PDB entry 6VIE | X-ray diffraction, 3.40 A resolution | chains A and B of the 4 polymer chains in the assembly

Chain A:
Name: Caspase-1 subunit p20
Organism: Homo sapiens
Notes: EC 3.4.22.36
UniProt: P29466 (CASP1_HUMAN); residues 120-303 here = UniProt positions 120-303
Sequence (198 residues; row label = number of the first residue in the row; X marks 13 residues of unknown identity (built as UNK)):
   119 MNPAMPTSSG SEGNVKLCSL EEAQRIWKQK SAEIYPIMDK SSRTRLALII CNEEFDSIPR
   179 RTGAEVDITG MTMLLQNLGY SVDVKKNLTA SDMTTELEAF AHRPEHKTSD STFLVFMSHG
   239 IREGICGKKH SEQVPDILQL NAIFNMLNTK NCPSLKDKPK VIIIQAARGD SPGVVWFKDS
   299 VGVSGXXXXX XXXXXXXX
Unresolved in the structure: 119-130, 300-303
Sequence notes: initiating methionine (119); engineered mutation A285 (Cys in P29466)
Swiss-Prot annotation at these positions:
  - active site: H237
  - modified residue: S302 (Phosphoserine)
  - cross-link: K134 (Glycyl lysine isopeptide (Lys-Gly) (interchain with G-Cter in ubiquitin))
  - mutagenesis: W294 (W294A: Mediates autoprocessing but is unable to interact with Gasdermin-D (GSDMD) and mediate its cleavage), D297 (D297N: In IDL(uncl); abolished cleavage in the interdomain region; when associated with 315-N-N-316)
Reported in the primary citation:
  - catalytic residues: H237 (citing earlier work)
  - mutagenesis - W294A: decreased signaling in response to GSDMD

Chain B:
Name: Caspase-1 subunit p10
Organism: Homo sapiens
Notes: EC 3.4.22.36
UniProt: P29466 (CASP1_HUMAN); residues 317-404 here = UniProt positions 317-404
Sequence (90 residues; row label = number of the first residue in the row):
   315 GSAIKKAHIE KDFIAFCSST PDNVSWRHPT MGSVFIGRLI EHMQEYACSC DVEEIFRKVR
   375 FSFEQPDGRA QMPTTERVTL TRCFYLFPGH
Unresolved in the structure: 315-316
Sequence notes: expression tag (315-316)
Swiss-Prot annotation at these positions:
  - mutagenesis: I318 to K320 (Abolished ability to cleave IL18), I318 (I318N: Mediates autoprocessing but is unable to interact with Gasdermin-D (GSDMD) and mediate its cleavage), K320 (K320A: Abolishes cleavage of Gasdermin-D (GSDMD))

Chain A / chain B interface:
Pairs across the interface - 126 pairs, chain A then chain B:
  N132(A) with Q358(B)
  V133(A) with M357(B); Q358(B)
  K134(A) with Q358(B), hydrogen bond (backbone-backbone); E359(B); C362(B); P402(B)
  L135(A) with C362(B); P402(B); G403(B)
  C136(A) with C362(B), hydrogen bond (side chain-backbone); P402(B), hydrogen bond (backbone-backbone); H404(B), hydrogen bond (backbone-side chain)
  S137(A) with H404(B)
  L138(A) with H404(B)
  A141(A) with F401(B), hydrophobic
  A150(A) with R396(B), hydrogen bond (backbone-side chain)
  E151(A) with R396(B); C397(B), hydrogen bond (backbone-backbone)
  I152(A) with R396(B); C397(B)
  Y153(A) with D326(B), hydrogen bond; L394(B); T395(B), hydrogen bond (side chain-backbone); R396(B); C397(B), hydrogen bond (backbone-backbone); F398(B), hydrophobic
  I155(A) with Y399(B); F401(B), hydrophobic; H404(B)
  K158(A) with G403(B); H404(B)
  R161(A) with H404(B), hydrogen bond (side chain-backbone)
  R163(A) with L400(B)
  R179(A) with R341(B); S347(B), hydrogen bond
  T180(A) with R341(B), hydrogen bond (backbone-side chain); H342(B); P343(B)
  G181(A) with H342(B); P343(B); G346(B)
  V184(A) with T344(B); M345(B)
  D185(A) with G346(B); S347(B), hydrogen bond (side chain-backbone); I350(B)
  G188(A) with I354(B)
  M189(A) with I350(B), hydrophobic; I354(B), hydrophobic
  L192(A) with M357(B), hydrophobic; Q358(B)
  L196(A) with M357(B), hydrophobic; L400(B), hydrophobic
  Y198(A) with F398(B); L400(B)
  S229(A) with F398(B)
  F231(A) with L400(B), hydrophobic
  R240(A) with D336(B)
  L258(A) with E390(B)
  N259(A) with R391(B)
  F262(A) with E324(B); F327(B), hydrophobic; A329(B), hydrophobic; R391(B)
  N263(A) with R391(B)
  L265(A) with F327(B)
  N266(A) with I323(B); F327(B)
  T267(A) with H322(B), hydrogen bond (side chain-backbone); I323(B), hydrogen bond (side chain-backbone)
  K268(A) with I323(B)
  K274(A) with A321(B)
  D275(A) with K325(B), salt bridge; D326(B)
  K276(A) with D326(B)
  P277(A) with D326(B); F398(B), hydrophobic
  K278(A) with K325(B); D326(B), hydrogen bond (backbone-backbone); F327(B); I328(B), hydrogen bond (backbone-backbone)
  V279(A) with I328(B), hydrophobic; F370(B), hydrophobic; F398(B), hydrophobic
  I280(A) with I328(B), hydrogen bond (backbone-backbone); A329(B); F330(B), hydrogen bond (backbone-backbone)
  I281(A) with F330(B); F349(B), hydrophobic; L353(B), hydrophobic; F370(B), hydrophobic
  I282(A) with F330(B), hydrogen bond (backbone-backbone); C331(B); S332(B), hydrogen bond (backbone-backbone); F349(B)
  Q283(A) with S332(B); S339(B); S347(B); F349(B); I350(B)
  A284(A) with S332(B), hydrogen bond (backbone-side chain); S333(B); S339(B), hydrogen bond (backbone-side chain)
  A285(A) with N337(B); V338(B), hydrophobic; S339(B)
  R286(A) with C331(B); S333(B); T334(B); P335(B); D336(B), hydrogen bond (backbone-backbone); N337(B), hydrogen bond (backbone-backbone); T388(B); E390(B), salt bridge
  G287(A) with D336(B); N337(B), hydrogen bond (backbone-backbone); V338(B)
  D288(A) with D336(B), hydrogen bond (backbone-backbone); V338(B)
  S289(A) with D336(B), hydrogen bond (backbone-backbone); N337(B); V338(B), hydrogen bond (backbone-backbone)
  P290(A) with A384(B)
  G291(A) with N337(B)
  V292(A) with A384(B), hydrophobic
Other interface residues (no listed pair), chain A (62 interface residues in all): I144, W145, M156, R178, M235, H237
Other interface residues (no listed pair), chain B (54 interface residues in all): W340, A361, S363, V366

In short:
The interface between chain A and chain B involves 62 residues on one side and 54 on the other, with 29
hydrogen bonds and 2 salt bridges. Polar pairs include D275(A)-K325(B), R286(A)-E390(B) and C136(A)-C362(B).
From the paper: the catalytic residue H237(A); W294A of chain A reduces signaling in response to GSDMD.
Chain A is Caspase-1 subunit p20 and chain B is Caspase-1 subunit p10, both from Homo sapiens; the structure,
Structure of caspase-1 in complex with gasdermin D, was determined by X-ray diffraction.
